Entry 5OO0 (X-ray diffraction, 1.60 A resolution); this record covers chain A.

Chain A:
Protein: Cyclin-dependent kinase 2
Organism: Homo sapiens
Notes: EC 2.7.11.22
Reference sequence: P24941 (CDK2_HUMAN); residues 1-298 here = UniProt positions 1-298
Sequence (303 residues; row label = number of the first residue in the row; numbers below 1 keep their minus sign (Gly-4 is residue -4)):
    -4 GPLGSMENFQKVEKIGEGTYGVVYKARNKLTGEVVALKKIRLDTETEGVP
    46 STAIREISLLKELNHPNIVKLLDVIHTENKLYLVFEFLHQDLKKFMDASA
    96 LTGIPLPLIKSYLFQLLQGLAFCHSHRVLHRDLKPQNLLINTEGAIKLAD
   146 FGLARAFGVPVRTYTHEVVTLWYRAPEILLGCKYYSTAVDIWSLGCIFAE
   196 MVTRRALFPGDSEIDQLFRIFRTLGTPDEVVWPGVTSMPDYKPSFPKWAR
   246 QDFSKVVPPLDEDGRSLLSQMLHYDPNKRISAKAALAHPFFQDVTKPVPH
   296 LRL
Disordered / not traced: -4 to 1, 37-43, 297-298
Covalently attached groups: methyl 4-propanoyl-2,3-dihydroquinoxaline-1-carboxylate (9YZ) linked to Cys177
Sequence notes: expression tag (-4 to 0)
Small-molecule neighbours: 9YZ (methyl 4-propanoyl-2,3-dihydroquinoxaline-1-carboxylate): Lys178, Tyr179, Trp227, Pro228, Gly229, Ser232, Met233, Asp270, Pro271, Asn272
What the authors report for this chain:
  - mutagenesis - C177A: abolished binding to CPM

In short:
Covalently linked compound 9YZ: at Cys177. From the paper: C177A abolishes binding to CPM.
Chain A is Cyclin-dependent kinase 2 (Homo sapiens); the structure, Cdk2(WT) covalent adduct with D28 at C177,
was determined by X-ray diffraction (same publication as 5OSJ and 5OSM).
